Entry 6U2K (electron microscopy, 2.93 A resolution); this record covers chain B.

# Chain B
Name: Macrophage-expressed gene 1 protein
Source organism: Homo sapiens
Reference sequence: Q2M385 (MPEG1_HUMAN); the construct lacks a stretch of the UniProt sequence, so the offset changes along the chain: 1-419 = UniProt 18-436; 420-518 = UniProt 447-545; 519-621 = UniProt 551-653
Amino-acid sequence (642 residues; each row starts with the number of its first residue; a row labelled like 419A-419J holds insertion residues (419A, then the next letters in order)):
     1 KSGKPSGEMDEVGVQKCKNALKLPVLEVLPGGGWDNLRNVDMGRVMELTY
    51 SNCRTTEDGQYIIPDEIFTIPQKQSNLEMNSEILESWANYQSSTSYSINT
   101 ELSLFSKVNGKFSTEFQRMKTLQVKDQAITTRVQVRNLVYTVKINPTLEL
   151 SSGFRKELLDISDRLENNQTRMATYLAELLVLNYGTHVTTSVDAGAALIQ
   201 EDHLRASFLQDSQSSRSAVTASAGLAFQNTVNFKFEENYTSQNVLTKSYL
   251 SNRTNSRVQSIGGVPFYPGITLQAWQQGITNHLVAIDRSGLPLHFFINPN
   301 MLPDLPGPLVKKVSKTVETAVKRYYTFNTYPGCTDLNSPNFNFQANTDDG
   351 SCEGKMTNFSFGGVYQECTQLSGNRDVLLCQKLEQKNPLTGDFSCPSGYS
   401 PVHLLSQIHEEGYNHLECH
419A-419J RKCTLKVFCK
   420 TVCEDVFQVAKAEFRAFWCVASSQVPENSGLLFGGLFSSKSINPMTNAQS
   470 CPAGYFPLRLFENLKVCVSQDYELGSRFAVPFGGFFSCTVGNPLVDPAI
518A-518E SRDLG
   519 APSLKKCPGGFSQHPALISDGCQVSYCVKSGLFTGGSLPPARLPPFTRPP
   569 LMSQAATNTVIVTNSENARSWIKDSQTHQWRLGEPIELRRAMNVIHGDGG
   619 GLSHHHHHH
Not modelled in the structure: 1-10, 419A-419J, 518A-518E, 615-627
Construct notes: engineered mutation Lys419F (Leu442 in Q2M385); expression tag (622-627)
Cystine bridges: Cys17-Cys53, Cys333-Cys352, Cys368-Cys380, Cys395-Cys438, Cys418-Cys422, Cys470-Cys486, Cys507-Cys540, Cys525-Cys545
Covalent attachments: N-acetylglucosamine (NAG) linked to Asn168, Asn252

# In short
N-acetylglucosamine is covalently linked to Asn168 and Asn252.
Chain B is Macrophage-expressed gene 1 protein (Homo sapiens); the structure, EM structure of MPEG-1 (L425K,
alpha conformation) soluble pre-pore complex, was determined by electron microscopy together with 6U23, 6U2J,
6U2L and 6U2W from the same study.
